Entry 8TP9 (electron microscopy, 3.10 A resolution); this record covers chains D and F of the 9 polymer chains in the assembly.

== Chain D ==
Molecule: Heavy chain of Fab 2-2-1G06
Organism: Homo sapiens
Notes: antibody fragment or engineered binder
Sequence (126 residues; each row starts with the number of its first residue; a row labelled like 35A-35B holds insertion residues (35A, then the next letters in order)):
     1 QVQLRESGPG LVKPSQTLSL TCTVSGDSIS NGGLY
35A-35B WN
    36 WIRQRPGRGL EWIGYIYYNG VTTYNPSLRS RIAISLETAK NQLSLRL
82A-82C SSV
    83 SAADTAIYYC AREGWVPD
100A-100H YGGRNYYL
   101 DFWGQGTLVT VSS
Disulfide bonds: Cys22-Cys92

== Chain F ==
Molecule: Light chain of Fab 2-2-1G06
Organism: Homo sapiens
Notes: antibody fragment or engineered binder
Sequence (107 residues; numbered 1 to 107; the number before each row is that of its first residue):
     1 DIQMTQSPSS LSASVGDRVT ITCRASHNIQ NFLNWYQQKP GKAPKLLIYA ASTLQSGVPS
    61 RFSGSGSRTD FTLTISSLQP EDFAAYYCQQ SYGLPRTFGQ GTRLEIK
Disulfide bonds: Cys23-Cys88

== How chain D and chain F interact ==
Pairs across the interface (35; chain D residue first):
  Asn35B(D) - Arg96(F)  hydrogen bond
  Gln39(D) - Gln38(F)  hydrogen bond
  Gln39(D) - Tyr87(F)
  Gly44(D) - Tyr87(F)
  Leu45(D) - Pro44(F)  hydrophobic
  Leu45(D) - Tyr87(F)  hydrophobic
  Leu45(D) - Phe98(F)
  Trp47(D) - Leu94(F)
  Trp47(D) - Pro95(F)  hydrophobic
  Trp47(D) - Arg96(F)
  Tyr50(D) - Leu94(F)
  Tyr91(D) - Gln38(F)
  Tyr91(D) - Lys42(F)
  Tyr91(D) - Ala43(F)  hydrophobic
  Glu95(D) - Arg96(F)  salt bridge
  Val98(D) - Tyr49(F)  hydrophobic
  Asp100(D) - Asn31(F)  hydrogen bond
  Gly100B(D) - Phe32(F)
  Gly100C(D) - Phe32(F)
  Arg100D(D) - Phe32(F)
  Asn100E(D) - Asn31(F)  hydrogen bond (side chain-backbone)
  Asn100E(D) - Phe32(F)
  Asn100E(D) - Ala50(F)
  Tyr100F(D) - Asn34(F)  hydrogen bond (backbone-side chain)
  Tyr100F(D) - Ser91(F)  hydrogen bond (backbone-side chain)
  Tyr100G(D) - Asn34(F)
  Tyr100G(D) - Leu46(F)  hydrophobic
  Leu100H(D) - Tyr36(F)  hydrogen bond (backbone-side chain)
  Leu100H(D) - Leu46(F)
  Leu100H(D) - Gln89(F)
  Asp101(D) - Gln55(F)
  Trp103(D) - Tyr36(F)
  Trp103(D) - Ala43(F)  hydrophobic
  Trp103(D) - Pro44(F)
  Gly104(D) - Ala43(F)
Also at the interface, not in a pair above, chain D (24 interface residues in all): Ile37, Gly42, Glu46, Pro61
Also at the interface, not in a pair above, chain F (22 interface residues in all): Gln30, Gln100, Arg103

== In short ==
24 residues of chain D and 22 residues of chain F are in contact; the contacts include 7 hydrogen bonds and 1
salt bridge. Polar contacts include Glu95(D)-Arg96(F), Asn35B(D)-Arg96(F) and Gln39(D)-Gln38(F).
Here chain D is Heavy chain of Fab 2-2-1G06 and chain F is Light chain of Fab 2-2-1G06, both from Homo
sapiens. Entry 8TP9 (H2 hemagglutinin (A/Singapore/1/1957) in complex with medial-junction-targeting Fab
2-2-1G06) was determined by electron microscopy together with 8TP6, 8TP7 and 8TPA from the same study.
